PDB entry 6KVF | X-ray diffraction, 2.79 A resolution | chains L and b of the 3 polymer chains in the assembly

[Chain L]
Protein: light chain
Organism: Homo sapiens
Chain sequence (222 residues; row label = number of the first residue in the row):
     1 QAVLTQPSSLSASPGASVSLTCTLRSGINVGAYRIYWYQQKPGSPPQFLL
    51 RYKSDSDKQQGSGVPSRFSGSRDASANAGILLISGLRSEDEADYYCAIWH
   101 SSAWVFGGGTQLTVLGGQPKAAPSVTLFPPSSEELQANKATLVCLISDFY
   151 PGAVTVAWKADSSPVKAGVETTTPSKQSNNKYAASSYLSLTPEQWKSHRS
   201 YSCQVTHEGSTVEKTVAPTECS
Disordered / not traced: 1, 219-222
Disulfides: C22-C96, C144-C203

[Chain b]
Protein: Peptide from C-X-C chemokine receptor type 2
UniProt: P25025 (CXCR2_HUMAN); residue numbers follow UniProt; this construct covers 9-19
Chain sequence (11 residues; each row starts with the number of its first residue):
     9 DSFEDFWKGED
Disordered / not traced: 9-10, 17-19
From the paper describing this entry:
  - mutagenesis - W15A: abolished binding to abN48-IgG1

[How chain L and chain b interact]
Residue-residue contacts (8; chain L residue first):
  R34(L) with E12(b), salt bridge
  Y36(L) with F14(b)
  Y38(L) with F14(b); W15(b)
  F48(L) with F14(b), hydrophobic
  R51(L) with E12(b), salt bridge
  W104(L) with F14(b); W15(b), hydrogen bond (side chain-backbone)
Interface residues without a listed pair, chain L (7 interface residues in all): F106
Interface residues without a listed pair, chain b (4 interface residues in all): K16
Interface features reported in the paper:
  - hot spots on chain b (mutagenesis) - F14A: abolished binding to abN48-IgG1

[Overview]
The interface between chain L and chain b involves 7 residues on one side and 4 on the other, with 1 hydrogen
bond and 2 salt bridges. Polar contacts include R34(L)-E12(b), R51(L)-E12(b) and W104(L)-W15(b). From the
paper: W15A and F14A of chain b abolish binding to abN48-IgG1.
Here chain L is light chain (Homo sapiens) and chain b is Peptide from C-X-C chemokine receptor type 2. Entry
6KVF (Structure of anti-hCXCR2 abN48 in complex with its CXCR2 epitope) was determined by X-ray diffraction
(same publication as 6KVA).
